PDB entry 8GUY | electron microscopy, 4.18 A resolution (low resolution: residue-level contacts below are approximate; hydrogen-bond / salt-bridge calls are withheld) | chains A and B of the 6 polymer chains in the assembly

[Chain A]
Name: Insulin A chain
From: Homo sapiens
UniProt: P01308 (INS_HUMAN); residues 1-21 here correspond to UniProt positions 90-110 (UniProt number = residue number + 89)
Amino-acid sequence (21 residues; numbered 1 to 21; the number before each row is that of its first residue):
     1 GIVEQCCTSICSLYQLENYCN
Disulfide bonds: Cys-6/Cys-11

[Chain B]
Name: Insulin, isoform 2
From: Homo sapiens
UniProt: F8WCM5 (INSR2_HUMAN); residues 3-27 here correspond to UniProt positions 27-51 (UniProt number = residue number + 24)
Amino-acid sequence (25 residues; row label = number of the first residue in the row):
     3 NQHLCGSHLVEALYLVCGERGFFYT

[How chain A and chain B interact]
Disulfides between the chains: Cys-7(A)/Cys-7(B), Cys-20(A)/Cys-19(B)
Residue-residue contacts - 19 pairs, chain A then chain B:
  Ile-2(A) / Leu-15(B)
  Cys-6(A) / Leu-6(B)
  Cys-7(A) / His-5(B)
  Cys-7(A) / Cys-7(B)  disulfide
  Ser-9(A) / His-5(B)
  Ile-10(A) / Asn-3(B)
  Ile-10(A) / Gln-4(B)
  Ile-10(A) / His-5(B)
  Leu-16(A) / Leu-15(B)
  Leu-16(A) / Val-18(B)
  Tyr-19(A) / Phe-24(B)
  Tyr-19(A) / Phe-25(B)
  Cys-20(A) / Cys-19(B)  disulfide
  Cys-20(A) / Arg-22(B)
  Cys-20(A) / Gly-23(B)
  Asn-21(A) / Arg-22(B)
  Asn-21(A) / Gly-23(B)
  Asn-21(A) / Phe-24(B)
  Asn-21(A) / Phe-25(B)
Interface residues without a listed pair, chain A (11 interface residues in all): Thr-8, Cys-11
Interface residues without a listed pair, chain B (13 interface residues in all): Leu-11

[Summary]
Chain A and chain B form an interface of 11 and 13 residues respectively; the contacts include 2 disulfide
bonds.
Here chain A is Insulin A chain and chain B is Insulin, isoform 2, both from Homo sapiens. Entry 8GUY (human
insulin receptor bound with two insulin molecules) was determined by electron microscopy (same publication as
7YQ3, 7YQ4, 7YQ5 and 7YQ6).
